6V86 - chains A and B of the 6 polymer chains in the assembly; structure by electron microscopy, 4.63 A resolution (low resolution: residue-level contacts below are approximate; hydrogen-bond / salt-bridge calls are withheld).

# Chain A
Name: RNA-directed RNA polymerase L
Organism: Simian virus 5 (strain W3)
Notes: EC 2.7.7.48, 2.1.1.56, 2.7.7.88, 2.1.1.296
UniProtKB: Q88434 (L_PIV5); aligned to UniProt positions 1-2254 over residues 1-2254 (the alignment contains insertions or deletions, so no single offset holds)
Amino-acid sequence (2255 residues; row label = number of the first residue in the row):
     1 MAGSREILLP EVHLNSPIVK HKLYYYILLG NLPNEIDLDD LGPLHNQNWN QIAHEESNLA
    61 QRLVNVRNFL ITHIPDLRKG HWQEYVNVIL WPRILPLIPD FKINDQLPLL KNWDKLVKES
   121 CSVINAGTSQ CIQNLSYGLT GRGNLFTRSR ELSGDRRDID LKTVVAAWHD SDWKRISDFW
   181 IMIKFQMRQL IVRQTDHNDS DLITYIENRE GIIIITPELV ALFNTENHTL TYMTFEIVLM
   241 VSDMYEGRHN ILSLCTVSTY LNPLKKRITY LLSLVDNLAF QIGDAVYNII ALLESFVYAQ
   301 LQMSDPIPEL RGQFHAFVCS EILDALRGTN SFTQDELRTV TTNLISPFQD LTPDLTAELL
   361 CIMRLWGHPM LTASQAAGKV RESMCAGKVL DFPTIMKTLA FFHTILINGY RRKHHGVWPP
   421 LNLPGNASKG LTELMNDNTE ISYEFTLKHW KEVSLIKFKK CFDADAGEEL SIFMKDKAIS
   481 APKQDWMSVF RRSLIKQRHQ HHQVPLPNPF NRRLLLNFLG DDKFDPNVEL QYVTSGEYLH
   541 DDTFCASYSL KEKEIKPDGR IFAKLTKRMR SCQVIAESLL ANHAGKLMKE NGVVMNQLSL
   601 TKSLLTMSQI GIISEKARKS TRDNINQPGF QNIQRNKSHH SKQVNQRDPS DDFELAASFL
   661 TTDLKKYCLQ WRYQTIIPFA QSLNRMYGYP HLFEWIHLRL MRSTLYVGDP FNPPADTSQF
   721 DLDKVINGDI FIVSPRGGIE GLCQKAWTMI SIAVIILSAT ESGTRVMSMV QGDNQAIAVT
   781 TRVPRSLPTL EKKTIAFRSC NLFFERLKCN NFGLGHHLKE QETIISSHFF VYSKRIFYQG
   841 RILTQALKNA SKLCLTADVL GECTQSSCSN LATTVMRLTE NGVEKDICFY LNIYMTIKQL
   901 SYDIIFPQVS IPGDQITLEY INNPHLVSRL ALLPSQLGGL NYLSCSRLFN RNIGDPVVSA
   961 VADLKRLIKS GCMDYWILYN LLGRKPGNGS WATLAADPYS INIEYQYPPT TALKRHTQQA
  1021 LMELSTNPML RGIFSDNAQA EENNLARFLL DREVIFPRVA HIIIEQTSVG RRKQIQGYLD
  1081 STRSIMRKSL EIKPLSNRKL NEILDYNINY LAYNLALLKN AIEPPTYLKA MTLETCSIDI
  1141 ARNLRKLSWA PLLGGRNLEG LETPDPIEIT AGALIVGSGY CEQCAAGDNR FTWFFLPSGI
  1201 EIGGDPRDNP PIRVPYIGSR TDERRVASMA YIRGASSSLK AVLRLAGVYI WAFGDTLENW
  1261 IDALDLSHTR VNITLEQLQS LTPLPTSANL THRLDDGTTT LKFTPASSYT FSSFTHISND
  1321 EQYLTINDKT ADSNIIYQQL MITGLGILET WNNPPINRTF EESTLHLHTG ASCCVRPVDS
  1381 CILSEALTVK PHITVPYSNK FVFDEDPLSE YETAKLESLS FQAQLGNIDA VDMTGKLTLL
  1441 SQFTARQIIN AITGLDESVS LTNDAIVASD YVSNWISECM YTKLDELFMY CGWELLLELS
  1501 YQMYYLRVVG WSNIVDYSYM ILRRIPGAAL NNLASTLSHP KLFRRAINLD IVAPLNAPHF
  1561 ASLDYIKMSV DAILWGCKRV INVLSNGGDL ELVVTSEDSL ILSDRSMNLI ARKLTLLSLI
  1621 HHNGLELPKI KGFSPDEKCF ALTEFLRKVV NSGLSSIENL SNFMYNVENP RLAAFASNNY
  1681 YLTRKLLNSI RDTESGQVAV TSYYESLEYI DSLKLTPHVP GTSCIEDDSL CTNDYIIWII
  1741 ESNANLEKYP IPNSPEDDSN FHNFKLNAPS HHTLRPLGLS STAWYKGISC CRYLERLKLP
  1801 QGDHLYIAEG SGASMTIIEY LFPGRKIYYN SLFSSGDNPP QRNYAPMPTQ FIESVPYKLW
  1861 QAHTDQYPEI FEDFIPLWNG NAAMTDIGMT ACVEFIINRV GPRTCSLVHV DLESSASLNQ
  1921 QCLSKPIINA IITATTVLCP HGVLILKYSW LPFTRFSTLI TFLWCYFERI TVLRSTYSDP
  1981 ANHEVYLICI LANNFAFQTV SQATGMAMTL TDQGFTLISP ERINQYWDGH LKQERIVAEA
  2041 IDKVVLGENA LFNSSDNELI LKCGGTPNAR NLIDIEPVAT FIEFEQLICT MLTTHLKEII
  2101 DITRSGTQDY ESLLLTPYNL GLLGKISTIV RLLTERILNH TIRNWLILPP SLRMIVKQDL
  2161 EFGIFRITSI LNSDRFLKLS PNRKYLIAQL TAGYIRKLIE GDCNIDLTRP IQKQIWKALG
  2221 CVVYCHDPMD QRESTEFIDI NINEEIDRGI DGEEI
Unresolved in the structure: 1-4, 34-41, 148-156, 198-201, 225-228, 495-506, 537-539, 550-561, 615-655, 708-710, 724-729, 736-737, 1185-1190, 1220-1235, 1398-1434, 1454-1475, 1556-1560, 1596-1603, 1666-1672, 1702-1730, 1837-1846, 1863-1886, 1900-1904, 1936-1939, 1989-1998, 2062-2075, 2105-2120, 2176-2185, 2202-2206, 2227-2255
Bound ions: Zn2+ site 1: C1184, H1368; Zn2+ site 2: C1373, C1374
Swiss-Prot annotation at these positions:
  - binding site (ATP): L1805 to S1814

# Chain B
Name: Phosphoprotein
Organism: Simian virus 5 (strain W3)
UniProtKB: P11208 (PHOSP_PIV5); residue numbers follow UniProt; this construct covers 1-392
Amino-acid sequence (392 residues; row label = number of the first residue in the row):
     1 MDPTDLSFSP DEINKLIETG LNTVEYFTSQ QVTGTSSLGK NTIPPGVTGL LTNAAEAKIQ
    61 ESTNHQKGSV GGGAKPKKPR PKIAIVPADD KTVPGKPIPN PLLGLDSTPS TQTVLDLSGK
   121 TLPSGSYKGV KLAKFGKENL MTRFIEEPRE NPIATSSPID FKRGAGIPAG SIEGSTQSDG
   181 WEMKSRSLSG AIHPVLQSPL QQGDLNALVT SVQSLALNVN EILNTVRNLD SRMNQLETKV
   241 DRILSSQSLI QTIKNDIVGL KAGMATLEGM ITTVKIMDPG VPSNVTVEDV RKTLSNHAVV
   301 VPESFNDSFL TQSEDVISLD ELARPTATSV KKIVRKVPPQ KDLTGLKITL EQLAKDCISK
   361 PKMREEYLLK INQASSEAQL IDLKKAIIRS AI
Unresolved in the structure: 1-198, 271-392

# How chain A and chain B interact
Residue-residue contacts - 5 pairs, chain A then chain B:
  F392(A) - T266(B)
  F392(A) - M270(B)
  P424(A) - V258(B)
  G425(A) - V258(B)
  N426(A) - A262(B)
Other interface residues (no listed pair), chain A (5 interface residues in all): K451
Other interface residues (no listed pair), chain B (5 interface residues in all): G259

# In short
Chain A and chain B each contribute 5 residues to their interface. C1184(A) and H1368(A) form the Zn2+ site 1.
C1373(A) and C1374(A) form the Zn2+ site 2. From UniProt: 10 ATP-binding residues on chain A.
Here chain A is RNA-directed RNA polymerase L and chain B is Phosphoprotein, both from Simian virus 5 (strain
W3). Entry 6V86 (Parainfluenza virus 5 L-P complex with an alternate conformation of the CD-MTase-CTD module)
was determined by electron microscopy, deposited together with 6V85 and 6VAG.
